2CV3 - chains A and B; structure by X-ray diffraction, 1.90 A resolution.

[Chain A]
Molecule: Elastase 1
Source organism: Sus scrofa
Notes: EC 3.4.21.36
UniProt: P00772 (ELA1_PIG); residues 16-255 here correspond to UniProt positions 27-266 (UniProt number = residue number + 11)
Amino-acid sequence (240 residues; each row starts with the number of its first residue):
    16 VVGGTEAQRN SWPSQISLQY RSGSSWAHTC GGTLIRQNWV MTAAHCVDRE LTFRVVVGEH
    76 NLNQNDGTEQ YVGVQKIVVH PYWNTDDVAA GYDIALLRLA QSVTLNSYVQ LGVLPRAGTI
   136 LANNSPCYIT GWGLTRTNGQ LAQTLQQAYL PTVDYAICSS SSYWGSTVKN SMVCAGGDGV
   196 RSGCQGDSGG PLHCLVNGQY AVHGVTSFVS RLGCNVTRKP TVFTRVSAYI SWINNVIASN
Disulfide bonds: C45-C61, C142-C209, C173-C189, C199-C229
From the paper describing this entry:
  - catalytic residues: G201, S203
  - conformationally variable residues (side-chain flip): R64, R226

[Chain B]
Molecule: Inhibitor FR901451
Source organism: Flexibacter sp
Amino-acid sequence (11 residues; each row starts with the number of its first residue):
   256 TTLKFPSDWD D
Glycans and other covalent adducts: covalent link T257-D263, K259-D266, S262-D265

[Interface between chain A and chain B]
Residue-residue contacts - 42 pairs, chain A then chain B:
  Y35(A) - D266(B)
  H43(A) - F260(B)
  T44(A) - K259(B)  hydrogen bond
  T44(A) - F260(B)  hydrogen bond (side chain-backbone)
  T44(A) - D266(B)
  C45(A) - K259(B)
  H60(A) - T257(B)
  H60(A) - L258(B)
  H60(A) - K259(B)
  H60(A) - D263(B)  salt bridge
  C61(A) - K259(B)
  R64(A) - D263(B)
  R64(A) - W264(B)
  R64(A) - D265(B)
  R64(A) - D266(B)  salt bridge
  L66(A) - K259(B)
  L66(A) - D266(B)
  V103(A) - T257(B)
  L149(A) - F260(B)  hydrophobic
  L156(A) - F260(B)  hydrophobic
  G198(A) - L258(B)
  C199(A) - L258(B)
  Q200(A) - T256(B)
  Q200(A) - L258(B)
  Q200(A) - K259(B)
  Q200(A) - P261(B)
  G201(A) - L258(B)  hydrogen bond (backbone-backbone)
  G201(A) - K259(B)
  G201(A) - F260(B)
  D202(A) - L258(B)  hydrogen bond (backbone-backbone)
  S203(A) - T257(B)
  S203(A) - L258(B)  hydrogen bond (side chain-backbone)
  S203(A) - K259(B)  hydrogen bond (side chain-backbone)
  T221(A) - L258(B)
  S222(A) - T257(B)
  S222(A) - L258(B)  hydrogen bond (backbone-backbone)
  F223(A) - T256(B)
  F223(A) - T257(B)
  V224(A) - T256(B)  hydrogen bond (backbone-backbone)
  V224(A) - L258(B)  hydrophobic
  S225(A) - T256(B)
  R226(A) - T256(B)
Other interface residues (no listed pair), chain A (25 interface residues in all): C229, T236
From the paper, about this interface:
  - residue pairs: R64(A)-D266(B), G201(A)-L258(B) (hydrogen bond), S203(A)-L258(B) (hydrogen bond), V224(A)-T256(B) (hydrogen bond), R226(A)-T256(B)
  - interface residues, chain A: R64(A), G201(A), S203(A), V224(A), R226(A)
  - interface residues, chain B: L258(B)

[Overview]
The interface between chain A and chain B involves 25 residues on one side and 10 on the other; the contacts
include 8 hydrogen bonds and 2 salt bridges. Polar contacts include H60(A)-D263(B), R64(A)-D266(B) and
T44(A)-K259(B). The authors report contacts between R64(A) and D266(B) and R226(A) and T256(B); hydrogen bonds
between G201(A) and L258(B), S203(A) and L258(B) and V224(A) and T256(B). From the paper: catalytic residues
G201(A) and S203(A); interface residues R64(A), G201(A) and L258(B) among others.
Here chain A is Elastase 1 (Sus scrofa) and chain B is Inhibitor FR901451 (Flexibacter sp). Entry 2CV3
(Crystal structure of porcine pancreatic elastase complexed with a macroclyclic peptide inhibitor) was
determined by X-ray diffraction.
